2ZYI - chain A; structure by X-ray diffraction, 2.30 A resolution.

# Chain A
Name: Lipase, putative
From: Archaeoglobus fulgidus
Notes: EC 3.1.1.3
UniProt: O28511 (O28511_ARCFU); residue numbers follow UniProt; this construct covers 1-474
Amino-acid sequence (475 residues; numbered 1 to 475; the number before each row is that of its first residue):
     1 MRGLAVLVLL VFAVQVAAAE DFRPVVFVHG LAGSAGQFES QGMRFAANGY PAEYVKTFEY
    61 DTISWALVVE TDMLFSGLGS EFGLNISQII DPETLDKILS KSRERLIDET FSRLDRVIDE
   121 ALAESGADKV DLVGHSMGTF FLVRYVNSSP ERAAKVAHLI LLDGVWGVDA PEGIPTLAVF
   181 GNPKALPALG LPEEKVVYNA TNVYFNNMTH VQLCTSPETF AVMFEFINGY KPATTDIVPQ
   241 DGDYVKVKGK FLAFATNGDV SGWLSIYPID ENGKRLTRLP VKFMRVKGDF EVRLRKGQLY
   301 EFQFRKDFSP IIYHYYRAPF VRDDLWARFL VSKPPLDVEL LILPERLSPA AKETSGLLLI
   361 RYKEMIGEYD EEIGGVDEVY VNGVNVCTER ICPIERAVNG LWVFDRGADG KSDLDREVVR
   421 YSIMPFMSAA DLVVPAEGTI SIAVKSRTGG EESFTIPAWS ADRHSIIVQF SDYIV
Disordered / not traced: 1-19, 187-192
Construct notes: expression tag (475)
Metal / ion sites: Ca2+: D405, R406, D409, K411, D431
From the paper describing this entry:
  - catalytic residues: L31, S136, M137, D163, H210
  - binding site for stearic acid: F254, L330, L358, W402, F426
  - contacts within the chain: E39-R317 (salt bridge), E59-R328 (salt bridge), S64-K101, K184-D370 (salt bridge)

# In short
D405, R406, D409, K411 and D431 form the Ca2+ site. The paper reports catalytic residues L31, S136 and M137
among others; a binding site for stearic acid at F254, L330 and L358 among others.
Chain A is Lipase, putative (Archaeoglobus fulgidus); the structure, A. Fulgidus lipase with fatty acid
fragment and calcium, was determined by X-ray diffraction, deposited together with 2ZYH, 2ZYR and 2ZYS.
